PDB entry 9JFV | electron microscopy, 2.67 A resolution | chains B and C of the 4 polymer chains in the assembly

[Chain B]
Protein: Guanine nucleotide-binding protein G(I)/G(S)/G(T) subunit beta-1
Source organism: Homo sapiens
Reference sequence: P62873 (GBB1_HUMAN); numbering as in UniProt (aligned over 2-340)
Amino-acid sequence (346 residues; each row starts with the number of its first residue; numbers below 1 keep their minus sign (Ile-5 is residue -5)):
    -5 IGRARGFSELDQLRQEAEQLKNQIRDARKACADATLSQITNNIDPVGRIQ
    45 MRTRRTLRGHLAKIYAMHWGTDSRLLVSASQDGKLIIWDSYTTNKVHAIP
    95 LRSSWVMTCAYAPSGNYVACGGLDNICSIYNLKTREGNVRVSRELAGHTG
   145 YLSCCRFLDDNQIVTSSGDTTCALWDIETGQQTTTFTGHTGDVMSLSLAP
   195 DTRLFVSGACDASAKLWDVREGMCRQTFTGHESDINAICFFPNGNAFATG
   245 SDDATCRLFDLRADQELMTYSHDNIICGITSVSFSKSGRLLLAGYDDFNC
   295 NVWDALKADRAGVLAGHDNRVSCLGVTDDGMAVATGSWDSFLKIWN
Disordered / not traced: -5 to 2
Differences from the reference sequence: expression tag (-5 to 1)
Swiss-Prot annotation at these positions:
  - modified residue: Ser2 (N-acetylserine), His266 (Phosphohistidine)
  - natural variant: Leu30 (L30F: In MRD42; uncertain significance), Arg52 (R52G: In MRD42), Gly64 (G64V: In MRD42), Asp76 (D76E: In MRD42; D76G: In MRD42), Gly77 (G77S: In MRD42), Lys78 (K78R: In MRD42), Ile80 (I80N: In MRD42; I80T: In MRD42), His91 (H91R: In MRD42; uncertain significance), Ala92 (A92T: In MRD42), Pro94 (P94S: In MRD42), Leu95 (L95P: In MRD42), Arg96 (R96L: In MRD42), 5 further natural variant entries in UniProt

[Chain C]
Protein: Guanine nucleotide-binding protein G(I)/G(S)/G(O) subunit gamma-2
Source organism: Homo sapiens
Reference sequence: P59768 (GBG2_HUMAN); numbering as in UniProt (aligned over 1-71)
Amino-acid sequence (71 residues; row label = number of the first residue in the row):
     1 MASNNTASIAQARKLVEQLKMEANIDRIKVSKAAADLMAYCEAHAKEDPL
    51 LTPVPASENPFREKKFFCAIL
Disordered / not traced: 1-6, 63-71
Swiss-Prot annotation at these positions:
  - modified residue: Ala2 (N-acetylalanine), Cys68 (Cysteine methyl ester)
  - lipidation: Cys68 (S-geranylgeranyl cysteine)

[Interface between chain B and chain C]
Pairs across the interface (80; chain B residue first):
  Leu4(B) with Ser8(C); Ile9(C)
  Leu7(B) with Ile9(C); Ala12(C), hydrophobic; Val16(C)
  Glu10(B) with Val16(C)
  Ala11(B) with Leu15(C), hydrophobic; Val16(C); Leu19(C)
  Leu14(B) with Leu19(C), hydrophobic
  Lys15(B) with Leu15(C); Leu19(C)
  Gln17(B) with Ala23(C)
  Ile18(B) with Leu19(C), hydrophobic
  Ala24(B) with Lys29(C)
  Cys25(B) with Arg27(C); Val30(C)
  Asp27(B) with Lys29(C); Ser31(C)
  Ala28(B) with Val30(C)
  Leu30(B) with Ala34(C), hydrophobic
  Ile33(B) with Ser31(C); Ala34(C), hydrophobic
  Thr34(B) with Met38(C)
  Val40(B) with Leu51(C), hydrophobic
  Met45(B) with Leu50(C), hydrophobic
  Arg48(B) with Phe61(C)
  Arg49(B) with Pro60(C), hydrogen bond (side chain-backbone); Phe61(C), hydrogen bond (side chain-backbone)
  Ser84(B) with Phe61(C)
  Tyr85(B) with Pro60(C)
  Cys218(B) with Glu22(C)
  Arg219(B) with Glu22(C); Ile25(C)
  Thr221(B) with Glu22(C)
  Phe235(B) with Leu37(C), hydrophobic; Tyr40(C), hydrophobic; Cys41(C), hydrophobic
  Pro236(B) with Tyr40(C), hydrophobic
  Asn237(B) with Asp36(C), hydrogen bond; Tyr40(C)
  Asn239(B) with Asp36(C), hydrogen bond; Leu37(C)
  Ala240(B) with Leu37(C), hydrophobic
  Leu252(B) with Leu37(C), hydrophobic
  Asp254(B) with Ala33(C)
  Arg256(B) with Arg27(C); Ile28(C); Lys32(C); Asp36(C), salt bridge
  Ala257(B) with Val30(C), hydrophobic
  Asp258(B) with Arg27(C), salt bridge
  Gln259(B) with Val30(C)
  Leu261(B) with Val30(C), hydrophobic
  Ser279(B) with Asp48(C); Leu50(C)
  Lys280(B) with Glu47(C), salt bridge; Asp48(C)
  Ser281(B) with Tyr40(C); Cys41(C); His44(C); Asp48(C), hydrogen bond
  Gly282(B) with Cys41(C), hydrogen bond (backbone-side chain)
  Arg283(B) with Cys41(C)
  Leu284(B) with Leu50(C), hydrophobic; Leu51(C), hydrophobic
  Leu300(B) with Met38(C), hydrophobic
  Val320(B) with Leu50(C), hydrophobic
  Asp323(B) with Pro49(C)
  Gly324(B) with Pro49(C); Leu50(C)
  Met325(B) with Pro49(C), hydrophobic; Val54(C), hydrophobic; Glu58(C); Asn59(C); Pro60(C)
  Ala326(B) with Phe61(C), hydrophobic
  Val327(B) with Leu50(C), hydrophobic
  Ile338(B) with Phe61(C), hydrophobic
  Asn340(B) with Asn59(C), hydrogen bond
Interface residues without a listed pair, chain B (57 interface residues in all): Ala26, Ile37, Ile43, Trp63, Gln220, Trp339
Interface residues without a listed pair, chain C (37 interface residues in all): Arg13, Gln18, Lys20, Ala45

[In short]
57 residues of chain B and 37 residues of chain C are in contact; the contacts include 7 hydrogen bonds and 3
salt bridges. Among the polar pairs are Arg256(B)-Asp36(C), Asp258(B)-Arg27(C) and Lys280(B)-Glu47(C).
Here chain B is Guanine nucleotide-binding protein G(I)/G(S)/G(T) subunit beta-1 and chain C is Guanine
nucleotide-binding protein G(I)/G(S)/G(O) subunit gamma-2, both from Homo sapiens. Entry 9JFV (Cryo-EM
structure of GPR4 complexed with miniGs/q in pH6.8) was determined by electron microscopy, deposited together
with 8ZCE, 8ZCF, 9JFT, 9JFW, 9JFX, 9JFZ, 9JHP and 9LGM.
